Entry 6FN0 (X-ray diffraction, 2.90 A resolution); this record covers chains A and C of the 3 polymer chains in the assembly.

== Chain A ==
Name: Cryptochrome photoreceptor
Source organism: Chlamydomonas reinhardtii
UniProt: A8J8W0 (A8J8W0_CHLRE); numbering as in UniProt (aligned over 1-496)
Chain sequence (499 residues; numbered 1 to 499; the number before each row is that of its first residue):
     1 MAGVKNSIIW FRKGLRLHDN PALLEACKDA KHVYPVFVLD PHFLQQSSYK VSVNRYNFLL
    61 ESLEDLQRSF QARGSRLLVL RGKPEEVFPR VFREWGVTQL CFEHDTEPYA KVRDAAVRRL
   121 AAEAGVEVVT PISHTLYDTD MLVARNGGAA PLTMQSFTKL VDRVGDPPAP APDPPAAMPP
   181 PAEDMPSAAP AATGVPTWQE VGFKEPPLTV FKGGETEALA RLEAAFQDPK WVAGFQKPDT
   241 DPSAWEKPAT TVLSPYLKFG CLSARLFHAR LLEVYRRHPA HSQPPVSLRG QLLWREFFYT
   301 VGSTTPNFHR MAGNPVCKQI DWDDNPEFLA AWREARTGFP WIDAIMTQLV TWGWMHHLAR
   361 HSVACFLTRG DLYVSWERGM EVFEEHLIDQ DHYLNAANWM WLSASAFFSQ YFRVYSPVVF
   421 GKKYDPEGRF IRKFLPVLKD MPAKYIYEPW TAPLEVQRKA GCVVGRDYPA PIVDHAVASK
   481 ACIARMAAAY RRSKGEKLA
Not modelled in the structure: 1-3
Differences from the reference sequence: expression tag (497-499)
Residues lining bound ligands: FAD (flavin-adenine dinucleotide): Phe-235, Lys-237, Thr-250, Thr-251, Val-252, Leu-253, Ser-254, Leu-257, Phe-267, Leu-288, Gln-291, Leu-292, Trp-294, Arg-295, Phe-298, Trp-354, Met-355, His-356, His-357, Arg-360, His-361, Ala-364, Phe-383, Leu-387, Asp-389, Gln-390, Asp-391, Leu-394, Asn-395, Asn-398, Trp-399, Leu-402
What the authors report for this chain:
  - binding site for the 14-nt DNA strand (chain C): Gln-291, His-357, His-361, Arg-413
  - binding site for the 14-nt DNA strand: Phe-412
  - conformationally variable residues (side-chain flip): His-357, Arg-413
  - contacts within the chain: Lys-237/His-357, Thr-240/His-357, His-356/His-357, His-357/Leu-358, His-361/Tyr-415
  - catalytic residues: His-357, His-361 (proposed by the authors, not directly observed)

== Chain C ==
Molecule: 14-nt DNA strand
Sequence (14 nucleotides; numbered 1 to 14; the number before each row is that of its first residue):
     1 CAGCGGXXGC CGTG
Modified / non-standard residues: 64T (5-hydroxy-thymidine-5'-monophosphate) at position 7; 5PY (1-(2'-deoxy-5'-O-phosphono-beta-D-erythro-pentofuranosyl)-5-methylpyrimidin-2(1h)-one) at position 8
Bound ions: Mg2+ site 1 near DG5 (its only coordinating residue here); Mg2+ site 2 near DG12 (its only coordinating residue here)

== Chain A / chain C interface ==
Residue-residue contacts - 30 pairs, chain A then chain C:
  Met-154(A) with 64T_7(C), phosphate contact
  Gln-155(A) with DG5(C), phosphate contact; DG6(C), sugar contact
  Lys-237(A) with 64T_7(C), base contact; 5PY_8(C), base contact
  Pro-238(A) with 64T_7(C), sugar contact; 5PY_8(C), base contact
  Pro-285(A) with 64T_7(C), base contact
  Val-286(A) with 64T_7(C), base contact
  Gln-291(A) with 64T_7(C), base contact
  Trp-294(A) with 64T_7(C), sugar contact
  His-357(A) with 64T_7(C), base contact; 5PY_8(C), base contact
  Leu-358(A) with 5PY_8(C), sugar contact
  His-361(A) with 64T_7(C), base contact; 5PY_8(C), base contact
  Trp-401(A) with 64T_7(C), phosphate contact; 5PY_8(C), base contact
  Phe-412(A) with DG9(C), hydrogen bond to the base
  Arg-413(A) with 5PY_8(C), salt bridge to the phosphate; DG9(C), salt bridge to the phosphate
  Val-414(A) with DG9(C), phosphate contact; DC10(C), sugar contact
  Tyr-415(A) with 5PY_8(C), sugar contact; DG9(C), sugar contact; DC10(C), phosphate contact
  Ser-416(A) with DC10(C), hydrogen bond to the phosphate
  Val-419(A) with DC11(C), phosphate contact
  Phe-420(A) with DC10(C), phosphate contact
  Lys-423(A) with DC10(C), salt bridge to the phosphate

== In short ==
20 residues of chain A and 7 residues of chain C are in contact, with 2 hydrogen bonds and 3 salt bridges.
Polar contacts include Phe-412(A)/DG9(C), Ser-416(A)/DC10(C) and Arg-413(A)/5PY_8(C). The paper reports
catalytic residues His-357(A) and His-361(A); a binding site for the 14-nt DNA strand (chain C) at Gln-291(A),
His-357(A) and His-361(A) among others.
Chain A is Cryptochrome photoreceptor (Chlamydomonas reinhardtii) and chain C is a 14-nt DNA strand; the
structure, The animal-like Cryptochrome from Chlamydomonas reinhardtii in complex with 6-4 DNA, was determined
by X-ray diffraction (same publication as 6FN2, 6FN3 and 5ZM0).
